Entry 5W08 (X-ray diffraction, 2.60 A resolution); this record covers chains G and H of the 3 polymer chains in the assembly.

[Chain G]
Protein: K03.12 antibody heavy chain
From: Homo sapiens
UniProtKB: S6C4S0 (S6C4S0_HUMAN); residues 134-238 here correspond to UniProt positions 143-247 (UniProt number = residue number + 9)
Chain sequence (244 residues; numbered 1 to 244; the number before each row is that of its first residue):
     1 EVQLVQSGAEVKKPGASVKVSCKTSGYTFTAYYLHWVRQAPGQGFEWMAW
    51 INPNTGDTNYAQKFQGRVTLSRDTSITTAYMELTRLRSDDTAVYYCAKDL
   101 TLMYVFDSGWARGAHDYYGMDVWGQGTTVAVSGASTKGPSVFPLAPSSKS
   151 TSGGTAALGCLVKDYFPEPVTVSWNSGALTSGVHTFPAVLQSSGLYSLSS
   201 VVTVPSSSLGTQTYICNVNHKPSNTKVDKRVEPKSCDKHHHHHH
Disordered / not traced: 237-244
Disulfides: Cys22-Cys96, Cys160-Cys216
Sequence notes: expression tag (239-244)
Reported in the primary citation:
  - conformationally variable residues: Gly113

[Chain H]
Protein: K03.12 antibody light chain
From: Homo sapiens
UniProtKB: Q6IPQ0 (Q6IPQ0_HUMAN); residues 114-214 here correspond to UniProt positions 136-236 (UniProt number = residue number + 22)
Chain sequence (214 residues; each row starts with the number of its first residue):
     1 PSALTQPASVSGSPGQSVTISCTGTNSDVGTFDLVSWYQQYPGKAPKLII
    51 YEGSRRPSGVSDRFSGSKSGNTASLTISGLQAEDEADYYCSSYAGSVVFG
   101 GGTKLTVLGQPKGAPSVTLFPPSSEELQANKATLVCLISDFYPGAVTVAW
   151 KADSSPVKAGVETTTPSKQSNNKYAASSYLSLTPEQWKSHRSYSCQVTHE
   201 GSTVEKTVAPTECS
Disordered / not traced: 1, 214
Disulfides: Cys22-Cys90, Cys136-Cys195

[How chain G and chain H interact]
Contacting residue pairs (66; chain G residue first):
  Val37(G) with Phe99(H), hydrophobic
  Gln39(G) with Gln40(H), hydrogen bond; Tyr89(H), hydrogen bond
  Gly42(G) with Thr165(H)
  Gln43(G) with Tyr89(H)
  Gly44(G) with Tyr89(H)
  Phe45(G) with Gln40(H); Pro46(H), hydrophobic; Tyr89(H), hydrophobic; Phe99(H)
  Trp47(G) with Ser96(H); Val97(H)
  Tyr95(G) with Lys44(H); Ala45(H), hydrophobic
  Leu100(G) with Leu48(H), hydrophobic; Tyr51(H), hydrophobic
  Tyr117(G) with Leu34(H); Tyr38(H); Ser91(H), hydrogen bond; Ser92(H); Val97(H)
  Tyr118(G) with Ser36(H); Tyr51(H); Glu52(H)
  Gly119(G) with Ser36(H); Tyr38(H)
  Met120(G) with Tyr38(H), hydrogen bond (backbone-side chain); Leu48(H); Val97(H), hydrophobic
  Asp121(G) with Leu48(H)
  Trp123(G) with Tyr38(H); Pro46(H)
  Gly124(G) with Ala45(H)
  Phe142(G) with Ser123(H); Glu125(H); Glu126(H)
  Pro143(G) with Ser123(H); Glu125(H)
  Leu144(G) with Phe120(H), hydrophobic
  Ala145(G) with Phe120(H)
  Ser148(G) with Cys213(H)
  Ala157(G) with Phe120(H)
  Leu161(G) with Tyr179(H), hydrophobic
  Lys163(G) with Glu126(H), salt bridge; Lys131(H); Thr133(H)
  His184(G) with Gln169(H); Ala175(H)
  Phe186(G) with Leu137(H), hydrophobic; Ile138(H); Ala176(H)
  Pro187(G) with Ser167(H); Ser177(H)
  Val189(G) with Thr164(H); Tyr179(H), hydrophobic
  Gln191(G) with Glu162(H)
  Ser192(G) with Glu162(H)
  Leu198(G) with Tyr179(H)
  Ser199(G) with Val135(H); Tyr179(H), hydrogen bond
  Val201(G) with Phe120(H), hydrophobic; Leu137(H), hydrophobic
  Lys229(G) with Glu125(H), salt bridge
  Lys234(G) with Glu212(H), hydrogen bond (side chain-backbone); Cys213(H)
  Cys236(G) with Cys213(H), disulfide
Interface residues without a listed pair, chain G (45 interface residues in all): His35, Asp116, Val141, Lys149, Leu158, Asp164, Ala188, Leu190, Ser197
Interface residues without a listed pair, chain H (40 interface residues in all): Tyr93, Gly101, Ser139, Thr163
Disulfides between the chains: Cys236(G)-Cys213(H)

[Overview]
45 residues of chain G and 40 residues of chain H are in contact; the contacts include 1 disulfide bond, 6
hydrogen bonds and 2 salt bridges. Polar pairs include Lys163(G)-Glu126(H), Lys229(G)-Glu125(H) and
Gln39(G)-Gln40(H). The paper reports conformational variability at Gly113(G).
Here chain G is K03.12 antibody heavy chain and chain H is K03.12 antibody light chain, both from Homo
sapiens. Entry 5W08 (A/Texas/50/2012(H3N2) Influenza hemagglutinin in complex with K03.12 Fab) was determined
by X-ray diffraction.
